Entry 7CSY (X-ray diffraction, 2.29 A resolution); this record covers chains A and E of the 6 polymer chains in the assembly.

Chain A:
Name: HTH cro/C1-type domain-containing protein
Source organism: Pseudomonas aeruginosa PAO1
UniProt: Q9HVC1 (Q9HVC1_PSEAE); the author numbering skips numbers that UniProt does not, so the offset changes along the chain: -2 to 26 = UniProt 1-29; 30-101 = UniProt 30-101
Amino-acid sequence (101 residues; numbered -2 to 101; 3 numbers in that range are skipped by the numbering (no residue carries them; nothing is unmodelled there); the number before each row is that of its first residue; numbers below 1 keep their minus sign (Met-2 is residue -2)):
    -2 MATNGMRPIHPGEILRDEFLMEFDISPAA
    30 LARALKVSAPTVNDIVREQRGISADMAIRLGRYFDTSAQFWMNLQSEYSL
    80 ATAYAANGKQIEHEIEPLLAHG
Unresolved in the structure: -2 to 3, 99-101

Chain E:
Molecule: 28-nt DNA strand
Source organism: Pseudomonas aeruginosa UCBPP-PA14
Sequence (28 nucleotides; each row starts with the number of its first residue; note: 1 number in that range is skipped by the numbering (no residue carries it; nothing is unmodelled there)):
     1 A
     3 AGTTAACGCTTAACGTTAAGGGTTAAT

How chain A and chain E interact:
Contacting residue pairs - 11 pairs, chain A then chain E:
  Pro24(A) - DT12(E)  phosphate contact
  Ala25(A) - DC11(E)  sugar contact
  Ala25(A) - DT12(E)  hydrogen bond to the phosphate
  Arg32(A) - DC11(E)  salt bridge to the phosphate
  Ala38(A) - DT13(E)  base contact
  Pro39(A) - DT13(E)  base contact
  Pro39(A) - DA14(E)  base contact
  Asn42(A) - DT12(E)  sugar contact
  Asn42(A) - DT13(E)  hydrogen bond to the phosphate
  Arg46(A) - DT13(E)  phosphate contact
  Arg46(A) - DA14(E)  salt bridge to the phosphate
Other interface residues (no listed pair), chain A (8 interface residues in all): Ser23

In short:
8 residues of chain A face 4 of chain E across their interface; the contacts include 2 hydrogen bonds and 2
salt bridges. Among the polar pairs are Ala25(A)-DT12(E), Asn42(A)-DT13(E) and Arg32(A)-DC11(E).
Chain A is HTH cro/C1-type domain-containing protein (Pseudomonas aeruginosa PAO1) and chain E is a 28-nt DNA
strand (Pseudomonas aeruginosa UCBPP-PA14); the structure, Pseudomonas aeruginosa antitoxin HigA with higBA
promoter, was determined by X-ray diffraction together with 7CSV and 7CSW from the same study.
